Entry 5M5T (X-ray diffraction, 1.70 A resolution); this record covers chains A and I of the 4 polymer chains in the assembly.

# Chain A
Protein: Clathrin heavy chain 1
From: Bos taurus
Reference sequence: P49951 (CLH1_BOVIN); residues 1-363 here = UniProt positions 1-363
Sequence (365 residues; row label = number of the first residue in the row; numbers below 1 keep their minus sign (Gly-1 is residue -1)):
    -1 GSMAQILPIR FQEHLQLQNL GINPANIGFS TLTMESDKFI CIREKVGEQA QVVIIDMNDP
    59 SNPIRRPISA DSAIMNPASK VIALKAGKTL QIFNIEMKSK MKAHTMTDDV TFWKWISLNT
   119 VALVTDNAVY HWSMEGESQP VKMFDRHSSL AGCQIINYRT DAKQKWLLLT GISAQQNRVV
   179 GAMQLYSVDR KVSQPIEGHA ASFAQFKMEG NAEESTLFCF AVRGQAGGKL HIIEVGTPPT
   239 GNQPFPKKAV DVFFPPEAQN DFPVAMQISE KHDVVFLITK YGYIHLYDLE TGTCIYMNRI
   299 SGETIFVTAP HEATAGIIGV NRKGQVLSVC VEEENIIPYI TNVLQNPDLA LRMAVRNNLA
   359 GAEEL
Unresolved in the structure: -1 to 3
Sequence notes: expression tag (-1 to 0)
Swiss-Prot annotation at these positions:
  - region: Ala68 to Asp107 (WD40-like repeat 2), Thr302 to Glu330 (WD40-like repeat 7)
  - modified residue: Ala2 (N-acetylalanine), Ser67 (Phosphoserine), Thr105 (Phosphothreonine), Tyr184 (Phosphotyrosine)
What the authors report for this chain:
  - contacts within the chain: Glu11-Gln14 (hydrogen bond)
  - mutagenesis - Q89A/F91K, Q192Y: unchanged binding to GST-Amph4T1
  - mutagenesis - E11K: decreased stability
  - mutagenesis - F9W: unchanged stability
  - mutagenesis - Q14D/Q16M/N17S: increased stability
  - mutagenesis - Q89A/F91K, Q192Y: unchanged binding to GST-AmphCBM
  - mutagenesis - Q89A/F91K, Q192Y: decreased binding to GST-AP2CBM
  - mutagenesis - Q89A/F91K/Q192Y: abolished binding to GST-AP2CBM
  - mutagenesis - Q152L/I154Q, I154Q: decreased binding to GST-Wbox

# Chain I
Protein: Amphiphysin
Reference sequence: O08838 (AMPH_RAT); residues 1-10 here correspond to UniProt positions 349-358 (UniProt number = residue number + 348)
Sequence (10 residues; each row starts with the number of its first residue):
     1 ETLLDLDFLE
Unresolved in the structure: 7-10
Sequence notes: engineered mutation Leu9 (Asp357 in O08838), Glu10 (Pro358 in O08838)

# How chain A and chain I interact
Pairs across the interface - 19 pairs, chain A then chain I:
  Trp164(A) - Leu3(I)  hydrophobic
  Leu183(A) - Leu3(I)
  Leu183(A) - Leu4(I)  hydrophobic
  Ser185(A) - Leu3(I)
  Arg188(A) - Glu1(I)
  Arg188(A) - Thr2(I)  hydrogen bond (side chain-backbone)
  Arg188(A) - Leu3(I)
  Val190(A) - Glu1(I)
  Val190(A) - Leu3(I)
  Gln192(A) - Thr2(I)
  Gln192(A) - Leu3(I)  hydrogen bond (side chain-backbone)
  Gln192(A) - Leu4(I)  hydrogen bond (side chain-backbone)
  Phe216(A) - Leu4(I)  hydrophobic
  Ile231(A) - Leu4(I)  hydrophobic
  Ile231(A) - Asp5(I)
  Glu232(A) - Leu4(I)
  Val233(A) - Leu4(I)  hydrophobic
  Lys245(A) - Asp5(I)
  Lys245(A) - Leu6(I)
Other interface residues (no listed pair), chain A (14 interface residues in all): Tyr184, Ser191, His229
From the paper, about this interface:
  - interface residues, chain A: Gln192(A)

# Overview
Chain A and chain I form an interface of 14 and 6 residues respectively, with 3 hydrogen bonds. Polar contacts
include Arg188(A)-Thr2(I), Gln192(A)-Leu3(I) and Gln192(A)-Leu4(I). From the paper: Q89A/F91K and Q192Y of
chain A reduce binding to GST-AP2CBM; the interface residue Gln192(A); 8 substitutions were tested in all.
Chain A is Clathrin heavy chain 1 (Bos taurus) and chain I is Amphiphysin; the structure, Clathrin heavy chain
N-terminal domain bound to a non-natural clathrin-box motif peptide (Amph4T1), was determined by X-ray
diffraction (same publication as 5M5V, 5M61, 5M5S and 5M5R).
